Entry 5U7O (X-ray diffraction, 3.03 A resolution); this record covers chains G and H of the 6 polymer chains in the assembly.

Chain G:
Protein: Envelope glycoprotein gp160
Source organism: Human immunodeficiency virus 1
UniProtKB: Q2N0S5 (Q2N0S5_9HIV1); the construct lacks a stretch of the UniProt sequence and is renumbered around it, so the offset changes along the chain: 31-137 = UniProt 30-136; 146-185 = UniProt 137-176; 190-309 = UniProt 189-308; 312-321 = UniProt 309-318; 2 more segments
Amino-acid sequence (481 residues; each row starts with the number of its first residue; note: 15 numbers in that range are skipped by the numbering (no residue carries them; nothing is unmodelled there); a row labelled like 185A-185L holds insertion residues (185A, then the next letters in order)):
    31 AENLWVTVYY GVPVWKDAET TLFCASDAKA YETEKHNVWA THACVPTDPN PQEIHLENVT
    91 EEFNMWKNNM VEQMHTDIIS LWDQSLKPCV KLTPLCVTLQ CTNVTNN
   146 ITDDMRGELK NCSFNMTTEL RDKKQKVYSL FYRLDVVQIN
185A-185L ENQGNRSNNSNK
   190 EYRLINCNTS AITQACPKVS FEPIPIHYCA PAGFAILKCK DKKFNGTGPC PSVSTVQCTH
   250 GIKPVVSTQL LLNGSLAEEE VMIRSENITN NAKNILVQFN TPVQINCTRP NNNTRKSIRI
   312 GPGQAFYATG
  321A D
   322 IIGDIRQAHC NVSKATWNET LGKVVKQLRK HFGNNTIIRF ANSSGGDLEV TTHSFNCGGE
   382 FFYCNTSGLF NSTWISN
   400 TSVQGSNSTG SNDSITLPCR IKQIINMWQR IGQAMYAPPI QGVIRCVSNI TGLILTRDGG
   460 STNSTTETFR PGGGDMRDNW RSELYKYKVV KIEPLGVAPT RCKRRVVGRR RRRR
Disordered / not traced: 61, 146-150, 185A-185L, 400-410, 506-513
Differences from the reference sequence: engineered mutation Asn-332 (Thr330 in Q2N0S5), Cys-501 (Ala498 in Q2N0S5), Arg-509 (Glu506 in Q2N0S5), Arg-510 (Lys507 in Q2N0S5), Arg-512 (Ala509 in Q2N0S5), Arg-513 (Val510 in Q2N0S5)
Disulfides: Cys-54/Cys-74, Cys-119/Cys-205, Cys-126/Cys-196, Cys-131/Cys-157, Cys-218/Cys-247, Cys-228/Cys-239, Cys-296/Cys-331, Cys-378/Cys-445, Cys-385/Cys-418
Glycans and other covalent adducts: glycan linked to Asn-88, Asn-332; N-acetylglucosamine (NAG) linked to Asn-133, Asn-137, Asn-156, Asn-160, Asn-197, Asn-234, Asn-262, Asn-276, Asn-295, Asn-301, Asn-339, Asn-355, Asn-363, Asn-386, Asn-392, Asn-448
Small-molecule neighbours: 83J (1-[4-(benzenecarbonyl)piperazin-1-yl]-2-[4-methoxy-7-(3-methyl-1H-1,2,4-triazol-1-yl)-1H-pyrrolo[2,3-c]pyridin-3-yl]ethane-1,2-dione): Ile-108, Ile-109, Trp-112, Asp-113, Leu-116, Thr-202, Val-255, Glu-370, Ser-375, Phe-376, Tyr-384, Ile-424, Asn-425, Met-426, Trp-427, Gln-432, Ala-433, Met-434, Met-475
Reported in the primary citation:
  - binding site for 83J: Trp-112, Asp-113, Leu-116, Thr-202, Val-255, Ser-375, Ile-424, Met-426, Trp-427, Gln-432, Met-434, Met-475
  - conformationally variable residues (loop rearrangement, side-chain flip): Trp-112, Ile-423 to Tyr-435, Met-475
  - contacts within the chain: Trp-112/Met-434, Leu-116/Met-434, Ala-204/Met-434, Phe-210/Met-434, Phe-382/Met-434, Ile-424/Met-434

Chain H:
Protein: PGT122 fab heavy chain
Source organism: Homo sapiens
Notes: antibody fragment or engineered binder
Amino-acid sequence (235 residues; each row starts with the number of its first residue; a row labelled like 82A-82C holds insertion residues (82A, then the next letters in order)):
     1 QVHLQESGPG LVKPSETLSL TCNVSGTLVR DNYWSWIRQP LGKQPEWIGY VHDSGDTNYN
    61 PSLKSRVHLS LDKSKNLVSL RL
82A-82C TGV
    83 TAADSAIYYC ATTKHGRR
100A-100R IYGVVAFKEWFTYFYMDV
   101 WGKGTSVTVS SASTKGPSVF PLAPSSKSTS GGTAALGCLV KDYFPEPVTV SWNSGALTSG
   161 VHTFPAVLQS SGLYSLSSVV TVPSSSLGTQ TYICNVNHKP SNTKVDKRVE PKSC
Disordered / not traced: 127-130, 212-214
Disulfides: Cys-22/Cys-92, Cys-138/Cys-194
Glycans and other covalent adducts: N-acetylglucosamine (NAG) linked to Asn-23

How chain G and chain H interact:
Contacting residue pairs - 10 pairs, chain G then chain H:
  Asp-325(G) / Tyr-100B(H)
  Arg-327(G) / Tyr-100B(H)  hydrogen bond (side chain-backbone)
  Arg-327(G) / Gly-100C(H)
  Arg-327(G) / Val-100D(H)
  Arg-327(G) / Glu-100I(H)  salt bridge
  Gln-328(G) / Phe-100G(H)
  Gln-328(G) / Glu-100I(H)  hydrogen bond (backbone-side chain)
  His-330(G) / Val-100D(H)
  Thr-415(G) / Phe-100G(H)
  Pro-417(G) / Phe-100G(H)  hydrophobic
Also at the interface, not in a pair above, chain G (8 interface residues in all): Ile-326, Leu-416

Overview:
Chain G and chain H form an interface of 8 and 5 residues respectively; the contacts include 2 hydrogen bonds
and 1 salt bridge. Polar contacts include Arg-327(G)/Glu-100I(H), Arg-327(G)/Tyr-100B(H) and
Gln-328(G)/Glu-100I(H). The paper reports a binding site for 83J at Trp-112(G), Asp-113(G) and Leu-116(G)
among others; conformational variability at Trp-112(G), Ile-423(G) and Met-475(G).
Chain G is Envelope glycoprotein gp160 (Human immunodeficiency virus 1) and chain H is PGT122 fab heavy chain
(Homo sapiens); the structure, Crystal Structure of HIV-1 BG505 SOSIP.664 Prefusion Env Trimer Bound to Small
Molecule HIV-1 Entry Inhibitor ..., was determined by X-ray diffraction, deposited together with 5U7M.
